PDB entry 6Q16 | electron microscopy, 4.10 A resolution (low resolution: residue-level contacts below are approximate; hydrogen-bond / salt-bridge calls are withheld) | chains 0 and 5 of the 93 polymer chains in the assembly

[Chain 0]
Protein: Surface presentation of antigens protein SpaP
Source organism: Salmonella typhimurium (strain LT2 / SGSC1412 / ATCC 700720)
UniProtKB: P40700 (SPAP_SALTY); numbering as in UniProt (aligned over 1-224)
Sequence (224 residues; numbered 1 to 224; the number before each row is that of its first residue):
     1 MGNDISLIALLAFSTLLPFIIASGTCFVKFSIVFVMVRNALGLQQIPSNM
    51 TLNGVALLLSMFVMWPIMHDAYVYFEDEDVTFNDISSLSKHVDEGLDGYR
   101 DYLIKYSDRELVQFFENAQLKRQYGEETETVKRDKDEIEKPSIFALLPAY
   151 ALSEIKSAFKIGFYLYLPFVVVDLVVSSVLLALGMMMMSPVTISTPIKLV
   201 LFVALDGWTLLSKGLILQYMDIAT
Disordered / not traced: 1-2, 119-140, 224

[Chain 5]
Protein: Surface presentation of antigens protein SpaR
Source organism: Salmonella typhimurium (strain LT2 / SGSC1412 / ATCC 700720)
UniProtKB: P40701 (SPAR_SALTY); residue numbers follow UniProt; this construct covers 1-263
Sequence (263 residues; each row starts with the number of its first residue):
     1 MFYALYFEIHHLVASAALGFARVAPIFFFLPFLNSGVLSGAPRNAIIILV
    51 ALGVWPHALNEAPPFLSVAMIPLVLQEAAVGVMLGCLLSWPFWVMHALGC
   101 IIDNQRGATLSSSIDPANGIDTSEMANFLNMFAAVVYLQNGGLVTMVDVL
   151 NKSYQLCDPMNECTPSLPPLLTFINQVAQNALVLASPVVLVLLLSEVFLG
   201 LLSRFAPQMNAFAISLTVKSGIAVLIMLLYFSPVLPDNVLRLSFQATGLS
   251 SWFYERGATHVLE
Disordered / not traced: 1, 114-122, 258-263
Disulfide bonds: Cys157-Cys163

[Interface between chain 0 and chain 5]
Pairs across the interface (43; chain 0 residue first):
  Leu43(0) - Asn104(5)
  Gln44(0) - Ser112(5)
  Gln45(0) - Cys100(5)
  Ile46(0) - Ala97(5)
  Met50(0) - Phe28(5)
  Thr51(0) - Trp93(5)
  Leu58(0) - Ala79(5)
  Leu58(0) - Val82(5)
  Leu58(0) - Met83(5)
  Met61(0) - Ala79(5)
  Phe62(0) - Leu167(5)
  Trp65(0) - Pro72(5)
  Trp65(0) - Gln76(5)
  Trp65(0) - Arg256(5)
  Met68(0) - Ile71(5)
  Tyr72(0) - Ile71(5)
  Tyr72(0) - Pro72(5)
  Gly184(0) - Arg204(5)
  Met185(0) - Gly200(5)
  Met185(0) - Leu201(5)
  Met187(0) - Pro207(5)
  Met187(0) - Asn210(5)
  Met188(0) - Glu196(5)
  Met188(0) - Gly200(5)
  Ser189(0) - Glu196(5)
  Ser189(0) - Phe212(5)
  Thr192(0) - Gln105(5)
  Thr192(0) - Lys219(5)
  Ile193(0) - Leu193(5)
  Ile193(0) - Glu196(5)
  Pro196(0) - Gln105(5)
  Val203(0) - Asn175(5)
  Val203(0) - Ala178(5)
  Asp206(0) - Asn175(5)
  Gly207(0) - Asn175(5)
  Trp208(0) - Ile174(5)
  Trp208(0) - Asn175(5)
  Thr209(0) - Leu171(5)
  Thr209(0) - Thr172(5)
  Thr209(0) - Asn175(5)
  Ser212(0) - Leu171(5)
  Lys213(0) - Leu171(5)
  Ala223(0) - Leu167(5)
Also at the interface, not in a pair above, chain 0 (38 interface residues in all): Leu10, Leu17, Pro47, Ser48, Val55, Leu59, Leu183, Leu199, Val200, Ile222
Also at the interface, not in a pair above, chain 5 (42 interface residues in all): Leu75, His96, Ile101, Thr164, Pro165, Leu170, Phe173, Gln179, Ala181, Leu182, Val197, Ser203, Ala211

[In short]
Chain 0 and chain 5 form an interface of 38 and 42 residues respectively.
Here chain 0 is Surface presentation of antigens protein SpaP and chain 5 is Surface presentation of antigens
protein SpaR, both from Salmonella typhimurium (strain LT2 / SGSC1412 / ATCC 700720). Entry 6Q16 (Focussed
refinement of InvGN0N1:PrgHK:SpaPQR:PrgIJ from Salmonella SPI-1 injectisome NC-base) was determined by
electron microscopy together with 6PEE, 6PEM, 6PEP, 6Q14 and 6Q15 from the same study.
